PDB entry 3T74 | X-ray diffraction, 1.28 A resolution | chain A

Chain A:
Name: Thermolysin
Organism: Bacillus thermoproteolyticus
Notes: EC 3.4.24.27; fragment: mature form
UniProt: P00800 (THER_BACTH); residues 1-316 here correspond to UniProt positions 233-548 (UniProt number = residue number + 232)
Chain sequence (316 residues; each row starts with the number of its first residue):
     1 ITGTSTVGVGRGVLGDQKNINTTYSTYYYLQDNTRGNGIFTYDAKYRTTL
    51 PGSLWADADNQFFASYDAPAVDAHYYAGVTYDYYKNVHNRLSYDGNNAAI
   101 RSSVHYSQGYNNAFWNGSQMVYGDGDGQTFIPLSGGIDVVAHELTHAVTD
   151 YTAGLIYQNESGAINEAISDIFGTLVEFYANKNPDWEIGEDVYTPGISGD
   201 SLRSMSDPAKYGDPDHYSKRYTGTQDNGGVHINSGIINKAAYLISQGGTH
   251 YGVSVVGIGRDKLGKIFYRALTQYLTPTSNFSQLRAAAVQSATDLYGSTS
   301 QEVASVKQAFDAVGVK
Small-molecule neighbours:
  - Ca2+ (CA), molecule 1: Asp57, Asp59, Gln61
  - Ca2+ (CA), molecule 2: Asp138, Glu177, Asp185, Glu187, Ile188, Gly189, Glu190
  - Ca2+ (CA), molecule 3: Glu177, Lys182, Asn183, Pro184, Asp185, Glu190, Asp191
  - Ca2+ (CA), molecule 4: Tyr193, Thr194, Pro195, Ile197, Ser198, Asp200
  - UBTLN27 (UBY; N-[(S)-({[(benzyloxy)carbonyl]amino}methyl)(hydroxy)phosphoryl]-L-leucyl-L-alanine): Asn112, Ala113, Phe114, Trp115, Asn116, Phe130, Leu133, Val139, His142, Glu143, His146, Tyr157, Glu166, Ile188, Leu202, Arg203, Asp226, His231
  - Zn2+ (ZN): His142, His146, Tyr157, Glu166, His231
Curated features (UniProtKB/Swiss-Prot):
  - active site: Glu143, His231 (Proton donor)
  - binding site (Ca(2+)): Asp57, Asp59, Gln61, Asp138, Glu177, Asn183, Asp185, Glu187, Glu190, Tyr193, Thr194, Ile197, Asp200
  - binding site (Zn(2+)): His142, His146, Glu166

Overview:
Bound to chain A: UBTLN27, Zn2+ and 4 copies of Ca2+. Curated annotation (UniProt) lists active-site residues
Glu143 and His231, 13 Ca2+-binding residues and 3 Zn2+-binding residues.
Chain A is Thermolysin (Bacillus thermoproteolyticus); the structure, Thermolysin In Complex With UBTLN27, was
determined by X-ray diffraction (same publication as 3T73, 3T8F and 3T8G).
